Entry 3KK9 (X-ray diffraction, 3.21 A resolution); this record covers chain A.

[Chain A]
Molecule: Calcium/calmodulin dependent protein kinase II
Organism: Caenorhabditis elegans
Notes: fragment: CaMKII kinase domain
UniProt: Q9U6Q0 (Q9U6Q0_CAEEL); residues 7-288 here correspond to UniProt positions 6-287 (UniProt number = residue number - 1)
Sequence (282 residues; numbered 7 to 288; the number before each row is that of its first residue):
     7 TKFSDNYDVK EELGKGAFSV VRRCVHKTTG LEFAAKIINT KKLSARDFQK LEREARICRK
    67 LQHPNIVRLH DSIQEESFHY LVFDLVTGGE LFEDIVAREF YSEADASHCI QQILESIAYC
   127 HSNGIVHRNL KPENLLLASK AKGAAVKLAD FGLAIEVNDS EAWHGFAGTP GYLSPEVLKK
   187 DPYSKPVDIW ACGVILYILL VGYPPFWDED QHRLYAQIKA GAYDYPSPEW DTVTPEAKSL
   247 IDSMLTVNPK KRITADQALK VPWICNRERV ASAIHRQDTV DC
Unresolved in the structure: 273-278
Sequence notes: engineered mutation Asn135 (Asp134 in Q9U6Q0)
Modified residues: Thr285 (phosphothreonine; TPO)
Reported in the primary citation:
  - mutagenesis - K42M/D135N: abolished catalytic activity

[Overview]
From the paper: K42M/D135N abolish catalytic activity.
Chain A is Calcium/calmodulin dependent protein kinase II (Caenorhabditis elegans); the structure, CaMKII
Substrate Complex B, was determined by X-ray diffraction (same publication as 3KK8 and 3KL8).
